Entry 8FD0 (X-ray diffraction, 3.71 A resolution); this record covers chains A and B of the 4 polymer chains in the assembly.

[Chain A (and B)]
Protein: Rhodopsin
Source organism: Bos taurus
Notes: chain B of this document is another copy of the same molecule, construct and numbering; everything in this record applies to it too
Reference sequence: P02699 (OPSD_BOVIN); numbering as in UniProt (aligned over 1-348)
Chain sequence (348 residues; row label = number of the first residue in the row):
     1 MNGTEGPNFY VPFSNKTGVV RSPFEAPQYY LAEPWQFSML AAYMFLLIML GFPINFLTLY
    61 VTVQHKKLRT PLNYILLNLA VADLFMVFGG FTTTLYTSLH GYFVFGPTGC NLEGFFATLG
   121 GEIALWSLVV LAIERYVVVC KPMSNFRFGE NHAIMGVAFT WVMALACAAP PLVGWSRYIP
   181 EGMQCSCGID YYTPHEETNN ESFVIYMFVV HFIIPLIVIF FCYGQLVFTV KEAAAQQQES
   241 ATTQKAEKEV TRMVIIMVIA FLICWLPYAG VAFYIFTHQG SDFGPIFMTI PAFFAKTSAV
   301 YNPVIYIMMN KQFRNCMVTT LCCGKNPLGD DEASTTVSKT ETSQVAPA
Disordered / not traced: 148-150, 231-240, 324-348 (chain B: 145-148, 229-240, 324-348)
Disulfide bonds: C110-C187
Covalently attached groups: N-acetylglucosamine (NAG) linked to N2; glycan linked to N15
Curated features (UniProtKB/Swiss-Prot):
  - region: D330 to A348 (Interaction with SAG)
  - motif: E134 to Y136 ('Ionic lock' involved in activated form stabilization)
  - binding site (Zn(2+)): E201, Q279
  - site: E113 (Plays an important role in the conformation switch to the active conformation)
  - modified residue: M1 (N-acetylmethionine), K296 (N6-(retinylidene)lysine), S334 (Phosphoserine), T335 (Phosphothreonine), T336 (Phosphothreonine), S338 (Phosphoserine), T340 (Phosphothreonine), T342 (Phosphothreonine), S343 (Phosphoserine)
  - lipidation (S-palmitoyl cysteine): C322, C323
  - glycosylation (N-linked (GlcNAc...) asparagine): N2, N15
  - mutagenesis: N2 (N2C: Stabilized by a disulfide bond and normal light absorption; when associated with C-282 and D-15), N15 (N15D: Normal light absorption; when associated with C-2 and C-282), G90 (G90D: Increased thermal stability and decreased retinal uptake. Decreases stability of the inactive conformation), T94 (T94I: Stabilizes the activated conformation and hinders hydrolysis of the covalent bond that retains all-trans-retinol), E113 (E113Q: Causes shift to the activated conformation), M257 (M257Y: Causes shift to the activated conformation), D282 (D282C: Stabilized by a disulfide bond and normal light absorption; when associated with C-2 and D-15)
From the paper describing this entry:
  - contacts within the chain: R135-E247 (salt bridge)
  - disease-associated variants - P23H: decreased stability (citing earlier work)
  - mutagenesis - N2Q, N15Q: abolished binding to Nanobody Nb2
  - mutagenesis - N15Q: decreased expression

[Chain A / chain B interface]
Residue-residue contacts - 12 pairs, chain A then chain B:
  F45(A) - F88(B)  hydrophobic
  I48(A) - M49(B)
  M49(A) - I48(B)
  M49(A) - M49(B)
  M49(A) - F52(B)  hydrophobic
  F52(A) - M49(B)  hydrophobic
  P53(A) - M49(B)
  F88(A) - F45(B)  hydrophobic
  Y96(A) - Y96(B)  hydrophobic
  Y96(A) - H100(B)  hydrogen bond
  H100(A) - Y96(B)  hydrogen bond
  V318(A) - C322(B)  hydrophobic
Interface residues without a listed pair, chain A (12 interface residues in all): L50, L99, C322
Interface residues without a listed pair, chain B (13 interface residues in all): L46, L50, P53, M317, V318

[Overview]
12 residues of chain A face 13 of chain B across their interface; the contacts include 2 hydrogen bonds. The
hydrogen-bonded pair is Y96(A)-H100(B). N-acetylglucosamine is covalently linked to N2(A). The paper reports
that N2Q and N15Q of chain A abolish binding to Nanobody Nb2; contacts within the chain involving E247(A) and
R135(A).
Chain A and chain B are both Rhodopsin (Bos taurus); the structure, Crystal structure of bovine rod opsin in
complex with a nanobody, was determined by X-ray diffraction, deposited together with 8FCZ and 8FD1.
